PDB entry 6RXH | X-ray diffraction, 2.00 A resolution | chains B and E of the 4 polymer chains in the assembly

Chain B (and E):
Molecule: Aspartate 1-decarboxylase
From: Escherichia coli
Notes: EC 4.1.1.11; chain E of this document is another copy of the same molecule, construct and numbering; everything in this record applies to it too
UniProt: A0A3U0WEI2 (A0A3U0WEI2_ECOLX); numbering as in UniProt (aligned over 25-126)
Sequence (103 residues; row label = number of the first residue in the row):
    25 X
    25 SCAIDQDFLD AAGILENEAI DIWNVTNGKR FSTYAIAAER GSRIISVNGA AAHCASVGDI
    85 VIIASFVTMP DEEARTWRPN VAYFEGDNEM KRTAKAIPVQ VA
Disordered / not traced: 124-126 (chain E: 116-126)
Differences from the reference sequence: modified residue (25)
Modified residues: PYR (pyruvic acid) at position 25

How chain B and chain E interact:
Pairs across the interface (16; chain B residue first):
  Trp47(B) with Ser56(E); Ala74(E), hydrophobic
  Asn48(B) with Ala74(E)
  Val49(B) with His77(E), hydrogen bond (backbone-side chain)
  Thr50(B) with His77(E)
  Gly52(B) with His77(E)
  Arg54(B) with Phe55(E); Ser56(E), hydrogen bond (side chain-backbone); Thr57(E); Ala74(E); Ala75(E)
  Phe90(B) with Ala43(E), hydrophobic
  Asp95(B) with Leu39(E)
  Ala98(B) with Leu39(E), hydrophobic
  Arg99(B) with Leu39(E)
  Pro103(B) with Asn41(E)
Other interface residues (no listed pair), chain B (13 interface residues in all): Asn51, Trp101
Other interface residues (no listed pair), chain E (11 interface residues in all): Tyr58, Cys78

Summary:
Chain B and chain E form an interface of 13 and 11 residues respectively; the contacts include 2 hydrogen
bonds. Polar contacts include Val49(B)-His77(E) and Arg54(B)-Ser56(E).
Both chains are Aspartate 1-decarboxylase (Escherichia coli). Entry 6RXH (In-flow serial synchrotron
crystallography using a 3D-printed microfluidic device (3D-MiXD): Aspartate alpha-decarboxylase) was
determined by X-ray diffraction together with 6RXI from the same study.
